Entry 7XYS (X-ray diffraction, 1.70 A resolution); this record covers chains A and B.

# Chain A (and B)
Protein: Protein zer-1 homolog
Source organism: Homo sapiens
Notes: chain B of this document is another copy of the same molecule, construct and numbering; everything in this record applies to it too
UniProtKB: Q7Z7L7 (ZER1_HUMAN); residue numbers follow UniProt; this construct covers 518-766
Sequence (253 residues; each row starts with the number of its first residue):
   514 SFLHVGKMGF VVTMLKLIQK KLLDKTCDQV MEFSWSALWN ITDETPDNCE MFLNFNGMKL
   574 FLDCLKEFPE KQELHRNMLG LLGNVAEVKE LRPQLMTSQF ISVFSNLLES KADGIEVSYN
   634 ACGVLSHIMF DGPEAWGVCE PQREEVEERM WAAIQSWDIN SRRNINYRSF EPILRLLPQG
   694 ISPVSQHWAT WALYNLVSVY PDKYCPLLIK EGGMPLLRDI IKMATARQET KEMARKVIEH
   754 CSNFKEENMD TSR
Unresolved in the structure: 760-766
Construct notes: expression tag (514-517)
Swiss-Prot annotation at these positions:
  - mutagenesis: Trp552 (W552A: Complete loss of N-degron binding), Asn597 (N597A: Complete loss of N-degron binding)
Reported in the primary citation:
  - conformationally variable residues (side-chain flip): Asn633
  - mutagenesis - W552A, D556A, N597A, E600A: abolished binding to XFLHVGQD (X = Ser, Ala, Cys or Thr)
  - mutagenesis - W552A, N597A: decreased binding to Ser-GFP or Ala-GFP fusion protein
  - binding site for Protein zer-1 homolog (chain B): Trp552, Asp556, Gly593, Asn597, Glu600, Asn633, Asn679
  - binding site for Protein zer-1 homolog (chain A): Asn553

# Interface between chain A and chain B
Pairs across the interface - 58 pairs, chain A then chain B:
  Ser514(A) - Trp552(B)  hydrogen bond
  Ser514(A) - Asp556(B)  hydrogen bond (backbone-side chain)
  Ser514(A) - Asn597(B)  hydrogen bond (backbone-side chain)
  Ser514(A) - Ile678(B)
  Ser514(A) - Asn679(B)
  Ser514(A) - Tyr680(B)
  Phe515(A) - Trp552(B)
  Phe515(A) - Asn553(B)
  Phe515(A) - Asp556(B)
  Phe515(A) - Ile678(B)
  Phe515(A) - Asn679(B)  hydrogen bond (backbone-backbone)
  Phe515(A) - Tyr680(B)
  Phe515(A) - Arg681(B)
  Leu516(A) - Trp552(B)  hydrophobic
  Leu516(A) - Asn553(B)  hydrogen bond (backbone-side chain)
  Leu516(A) - Asn677(B)
  Leu516(A) - Ile678(B)
  His517(A) - Asn553(B)
  His517(A) - Arg681(B)
  Lys520(A) - Phe546(B)
  Phe523(A) - Gln542(B)
  Phe523(A) - Phe546(B)  hydrophobic
  Met527(A) - Val543(B)  hydrophobic
  Phe546(A) - Met527(B)  hydrophobic
  Phe546(A) - Leu530(B)  hydrophobic
  Phe546(A) - Phe546(B)  hydrophobic
  Ser549(A) - Phe515(B)
  Ala550(A) - Phe546(B)  hydrophobic
  Trp552(A) - Ser514(B)  hydrogen bond
  Trp552(A) - Phe515(B)
  Trp552(A) - Leu516(B)  hydrophobic
  Asn553(A) - Phe515(B)
  Asn553(A) - Phe546(B)
  Asn553(A) - Ala550(B)
  Ile554(A) - Phe546(B)  hydrophobic
  Asp556(A) - Ser514(B)  hydrogen bond (side chain-backbone)
  Asp556(A) - Phe515(B)
  Glu557(A) - Arg681(B)  salt bridge
  Asn597(A) - Ser514(B)  hydrogen bond (side chain-backbone)
  Arg675(A) - Lys520(B)
  Arg676(A) - His517(B)
  Arg676(A) - Lys520(B)  hydrogen bond (backbone-side chain)
  Asn677(A) - Leu516(B)
  Asn677(A) - His517(B)  hydrogen bond (side chain-backbone)
  Asn677(A) - Met521(B)  hydrogen bond
  Ile678(A) - Phe515(B)
  Ile678(A) - His517(B)
  Asn679(A) - Ser514(B)
  Asn679(A) - Phe515(B)  hydrogen bond (backbone-backbone)
  Asn679(A) - Leu516(B)
  Tyr680(A) - Ser514(B)
  Arg681(A) - Asn553(B)
  Arg681(A) - Ile554(B)  hydrogen bond (side chain-backbone)
  Arg681(A) - Asp556(B)  hydrogen bond (side chain-backbone)
  Arg681(A) - Thr558(B)  hydrogen bond
  Arg681(A) - Arg681(B)
  Ser682(A) - Arg681(B)
  Tyr713(A) - Lys520(B)
Other interface residues (no listed pair), chain A (31 interface residues in all): Gly522, Thr526, Arg589, Asn590, Gly593, Lys723
Other interface residues (no listed pair), chain B (29 interface residues in all): Phe523, Arg589, Gly593, Glu600, Ser682, Glu724

# Overview
31 residues of chain A face 29 of chain B across their interface, with 15 hydrogen bonds and 1 salt bridge.
Polar contacts include Glu557(A)-Arg681(B), Ser514(A)-Trp552(B) and Ser514(A)-Asp556(B). From the paper: a
binding site for Protein zer-1 homolog (chain B) at Trp552(A), Asp556(A) and Gly593(A) among others; W552A,
D556A and N597A of chain A, among others, abolish binding to XFLHVGQD (X = Ser, Ala, Cys or Thr).
Chain A and chain B are both Protein zer-1 homolog (Homo sapiens); the structure, Crystal structure of ZER1
bound to SFLH degron, was determined by X-ray diffraction, deposited together with 7XYT, 7XYU, 7XYW and 7XYX.
